Entry 4AU2 (X-ray diffraction, 2.30 A resolution); this record covers chains F and G of the 5 polymer chains in the assembly.

Chain F (and G):
Molecule: 15ER collagen model peptide 15-R8
Notes: chain G of this document is another copy of the same molecule, construct and numbering; everything in this record applies to it too
Sequence (16 residues; numbered 0 to 15; the number before each row is that of its first residue; numbering starts at 0):
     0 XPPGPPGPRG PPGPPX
Unresolved in the structure: 15 (chain G: 14-15)
Modified residues: ACE (acetyl group) at position 0; NH2 (amino group) at position 15

Chain F / chain G interface:
Pairs across the interface (28; chain F residue first):
  ACE_0(F) / ACE_0(G)
  ACE_0(F) / Pro-1(G)
  Pro-1(F) / ACE_0(G)
  Pro-1(F) / Pro-1(G)
  Pro-2(F) / Pro-1(G)
  Gly-3(F) / Pro-1(G)  hydrogen bond (backbone-backbone)
  Gly-3(F) / Pro-2(G)
  Gly-3(F) / Gly-3(G)
  Gly-3(F) / Pro-4(G)
  Pro-4(F) / Gly-3(G)
  Pro-5(F) / Pro-4(G)
  Gly-6(F) / Pro-4(G)  hydrogen bond (backbone-backbone)
  Gly-6(F) / Pro-5(G)
  Gly-6(F) / Gly-6(G)
  Pro-7(F) / Gly-6(G)
  Arg-8(F) / Pro-7(G)
  Arg-8(F) / Arg-8(G)  hydrogen bond (side chain-backbone)
  Arg-8(F) / Gly-9(G)
  Arg-8(F) / Pro-10(G)
  Gly-9(F) / Pro-7(G)  hydrogen bond (backbone-backbone)
  Gly-9(F) / Gly-9(G)
  Pro-10(F) / Gly-9(G)
  Pro-11(F) / Pro-10(G)
  Gly-12(F) / Pro-10(G)  hydrogen bond (backbone-backbone)
  Gly-12(F) / Pro-11(G)
  Gly-12(F) / Gly-12(G)
  Pro-13(F) / Gly-12(G)
  Pro-14(F) / Pro-13(G)

Overview:
15 residues of chain F face 14 of chain G across their interface; the contacts include 5 hydrogen bonds. Polar
contacts include Arg-8(F)/Arg-8(G), Gly-3(F)/Pro-1(G) and Gly-6(F)/Pro-4(G).
Both chains are 15ER collagen model peptide 15-R8. Entry 4AU2 (Crystal Structure of a Hsp47-collagen complex)
was determined by X-ray diffraction (same publication as 3ZHA, 4AU3, 4AU4 and 4AXY).
